PDB entry 8DY7 | electron microscopy, 3.18 A resolution | chains H and P of the 11 polymer chains in the assembly

# Chain H
Protein: Transcriptional regulator WhiB
Source organism: Streptomyces venezuelae
Reference sequence: F2R611 (F2R611_STRVP); numbering as in UniProt (aligned over 1-87)
Amino-acid sequence (87 residues; row label = number of the first residue in the row):
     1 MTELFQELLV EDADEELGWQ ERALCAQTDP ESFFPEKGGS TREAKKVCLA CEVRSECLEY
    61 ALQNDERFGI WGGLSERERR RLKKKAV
Disordered / not traced: 86-87
Construct notes: conflict Lys85 (Ala in F2R611)
Metal / ion sites: 4Fe-4S cluster Fe: Cys25, Cys48, Cys51, Cys57
Small-molecule neighbours: 4Fe-4S cluster (SF4): Ala23, Leu24, Cys25, Phe33, Cys48, Cys51, Val53, Arg54, Cys57, Ile70, Trp71, Gly72, Gly73

# Chain P
Molecule: 100-nt DNA strand
Sequence (100 nucleotides; each row starts with the number of its first residue):
     1 TAGATGAGGC CGCTGCTGCT CACGCCTCAC ACGGTAGAGG GGTTCGCGGG ACGGCATCGG
    61 CCAATTGGCC CGGTGTGTCG CACGATCTGG CTGATATCAC
Disordered / not traced: 1-6, 23-35, 91-100

# Interface between chain H and chain P
Pairs across the interface (7):
  Lys37(H) - DA64(P)  sugar contact
  Lys37(H) - DT65(P)  hydrogen bond to the sugar
  Gly38(H) - DT65(P)  hydrogen bond to the base
  Gly39(H) - DT65(P)  base contact
  Gly39(H) - DT66(P)  base contact
  Arg42(H) - DG67(P)  hydrogen bond to the phosphate
  Arg42(H) - DG68(P)  salt bridge to the phosphate
Also at the interface, not in a pair above, chain H (5 interface residues in all): Ser40

# Overview
The chain H/chain P interface involves 5 residues from each chain, with 3 hydrogen bonds and 1 salt bridge.
Polar contacts include Gly38(H)-DT65(P), Lys37(H)-DT65(P) and Arg42(H)-DG67(P). Bound to chain H: 4Fe-4S
cluster. The 4Fe-4S cluster Fe site is built by Cys25(H), Cys48(H), Cys51(H) and Cys57(H).
Here chain H is Transcriptional regulator WhiB (Streptomyces venezuelae) and chain P is a 100-nt DNA strand.
Entry 8DY7 (Streptomyces venezuelae RNAP transcription open promoter complex with WhiA and WhiB transcription
factors) was determined by electron microscopy, deposited together with 8DY9.
